PDB entry 7PWG | electron microscopy, 2.75 A resolution | chains 1 and T of the 44 polymer chains in the assembly

Chain 1:
Molecule: rRNA 28S
Source organism: Giardia lamblia ATCC 50803
Sequence (2707 nucleotides; each row starts with the number of its first residue):
     1 GCGCGGCCCG AGGCGGCGGG GGCGACGGGC GGAACUUAAG CAUAUCAGUA CGCCCCGGAG
    61 GAGAAACCAA CCGGGAUUCC CCGUAGCGGC GAGCGACGCG GGAGGAGCCC GCCCCGAAGG
   121 CGCGCUGUGG GGCGCAGGCG CAGGCCCGCC GCGAGGGGGC CCGAGGGCCC CGCCCGAGAG
   181 GGUGCAAGCC CCGUACGGCG GCCGCCGGGC CUGCGCGGCG AGUAGCGCUG CUUGAGCGUG
   241 CAGCGCGAAG GGAGGCGCGG CCCUUCCAAG GCUAAAUACG CCCCGGGACC GAUAGCGGAC
   301 CAAGUAGCGC GAGCGAACGG UGAAAAGGAC GCCCUGCGGC CGCUCAAAAG ACCUGAACCC
   361 GGCCGGCCGC CGGCCCGCCG GCCCCGUCUC GAXACXCGGA CCGAGGAGCC ACGCGCCGCG
   421 GCGAGCCCGA GGGAGCCCCC GCGGCGGAGC GAGCGCGAGA CGCCCCGGGC CCGCCGCGCC
   481 CCUGCGGGCG UGCGCGGGCC GAGCCGCGGC GCGUGGGCCC GAXAGGCGGU GAUCUAUGCC
   541 CGGCGAGGGC GAGGCCGGGC GAAAGCCUGG UGGAGGCCCG CCGCGGUGCU GACGCGCAGA
   601 UCGCUCGUCG GAGCCGGGCA UGGGGGCGAA AGACUCAUCG AACCGCCUGG UAGCUGGUUG
   661 CCUCCGAAAU GUCUCCCAGG ACAGCCGCCG CCCCGCAGUU GCGGCCCGUA GAGCGCUGGC
   721 CGGCGGGAGC GGGGGGCCUG CCCCUCGCCC GCCCCCCAAA CUCCGAAGGG CCGCGCCGCC
   781 CCGCCGCUGG CCUGGGCGGG GCGGGCGAAU GCGGGCGGCG CGUGGGCCCC UCCUGGUAAG
   841 CAGGACGGGC GAGGCGGGAC GAUCCGGACG CCGGGCCAGG GUGCGCCGCC GGGGCCCGCG
   901 GAACGGCGUC GGCCGGUCCC GACAGCUGGA AGGUGGCCCC AGAAGUCGGC AUCCUCCAGG
   961 GAGUGUGUAA CAACCCACCA GCCGAAUCGG CCGGCCCGGA AAAUGGAGCG CGCCGGAGCC
  1021 CCGGACCCGC GCCCGGCCGC CGCGCGCGGC GGGUAGGAGG CCGCAGAGGC CCCGGGGGCG
  1081 AAGGCGGCGC GCAGGCCCCG CCGGACCGGC CUCUGGUGCA GAUCUCGGCA GCAGUAGCCG
  1141 CUACUCCGCG CCCCGGAGGA CUGAGGGGGA GACGGGUUCC GCGGCGCCUG CAUCUGGCCG
  1201 CGGGUGACUC GGGCCUAAGC GGCGGGUGAA GACCGGGAAG GGGCGUGCCC GCCCGUCGAA
  1261 CGGGGAGCCG GCGGAGACUC CGGCAGGCGC GGCCCCCGCG GAGACGCCCG CCCCCCGGCG
  1321 ACGCGCACGG GGACCGCGGC GGGCGGCGCC CCGGCCCGCG AACGCCCCGC AGCCCCCGGA
  1381 CGCCUUGCGC GGAGAGGGGG GCCCGGGGGC GGACCCCGCG CGUCCCCGGC CGCCCCUGAA
  1441 AAGCCGGGGG GCGCCGGCCG CGCGCCGUAC CGACCGCAGC AGGACUCCGG GGUCAGCAGC
  1501 CUCUAGCGCG GGAGCGAACG CGGCUCAGGG AAGUCGGCAA GCCGGCUCCG UAACCUCGGG
  1561 AAAAGGAGUG GCUCUGACGG CGCGCCGGGU CAGAACUGGA ACGGACGCGG GGAUCCCGAC
  1621 UGUUUACUAG AAACACAGCG UCGCGAGGGC CGCACCCGGC GCUGGCGCGA CGUGAUUUCU
  1681 GCCCAGUGCC ACGACCGUCA CCGUGAAGCG AUCCGCCGAA GCCCUGGUAA ACGGCGGGAG
  1741 UAACUAUGAC UCUCUUAAGG UAGCXAAXUG CCUCGUCGGG CAAUUUCCGA CGUGCAUGAA
  1801 UGGACCAACG AGGAUCCCAC UGUCCCGAGC CGCGCCUCCG CGAGCCUCCA GCCUCGGGAA
  1861 CGGGCGAGGG CCGGCCAGCG GGGCAAGAAG ACCCUUUUGA GCUUGACUCC AGCCCGGGCC
  1921 UGUGGGGCGG GGCGGCCGGC GCAGCGCACA GGGGAGGCCG CGCCCCUGAG ACACCCUGAC
  1981 GGCCGCCGCC GCCCCGCUCA CCCGGUCGCG CGGGGACCCG CCCGGGCGGG GAGUUCGGCU
  2041 GGGGCGGCGC GCCUGCUACA CCGGACCGCA GGCGUCCCAC GGCGGGCUCA GCGAGGACGG
  2101 AGACCUCCCG CGGAGCAGAA GGGCACAAGC CCGCCCGACC CGCGCCCCCC GUGCCGGCGC
  2161 GGGCCGCGAA AGCGGGGCCU ACCGAUCCUU CGCCGCCCCG GCCGCGGGCG CGGAGGUGGC
  2221 AGAAAAGUUA CCACAGGGAU AACUGGCUUG UGGCCGCCGA GCGCCCGCAG CGACGCGGCU
  2281 UUUUGAUCCU UXGAUGUCGG CUCUUCCUAC CGUCCGCGCG CACCGGCGCG GAAGCGUCGG
  2341 AUUGUUCACC CGUUCAAGGG AUCGUGAGCU GGGUUUAGAC CGUCGUGAGA CAGGUUAGUU
  2401 UUACCCUACU GGCCCCGGGG CCAGAGCACG GCGGGCCAGU ACGAGAGGAA CGCCCGCCGC
  2461 GGGCGCCCAG CCCCGCGGUU GCCCGCCGGG GCAGGACCGC GCGCCCGGGC CCGGGGGCCU
  2521 GGCGCUGCCG CCUCUAAAGC GCCACCCCCC CCUCCGGCCC CGCCGGGCCC GCGCCCCAGC
  2581 CCCGUGCCCC CUGCCCGAGG CGGCCCCCGC CCGGGAGGAC CACCCGGCGC GGCGCCCCUG
  2641 UACGGCGCAG GGCCUGCGAU CGCGUUCGCC CGGGGGGCGC GCCGGGCGGG CGCGCGGCCC
  2701 ACUUGCU
Disordered / not traced: 1-3, 132-146, 202-217, 335-337, 368, 434-436, 694, 727-748, 786, 897-899, 916-987, 1139, 1293-1297, 1308-1309, 1414-1415, 1453-1457, 1479, 1580-1586, 1692, 1743-1745, 1793, 1933-1988, 2099-2103, 2392, 2444, 2565-2566, 2648, 2654-2661, 2684-2685, 2695-2707
Modified / non-standard residues: OMU (o2'-methyluridine 5'-monophosphate) at position 49, OMG (o2'-methylguanosine-5'-monophosphate) at position 313, OMG (o2'-methylguanosine-5'-monophosphate) at position 386, A2M (2'-O-methyladenosine 5'-(dihydrogen phosphate)) at position 393, A2M (2'-O-methyladenosine 5'-(dihydrogen phosphate)) at position 396, A2M (2'-O-methyladenosine 5'-(dihydrogen phosphate)) at position 523, OMG (o2'-methylguanosine-5'-monophosphate) at position 624, OMG (o2'-methylguanosine-5'-monophosphate) at position 1121, OMG (o2'-methylguanosine-5'-monophosphate) at position 1204, OMG (o2'-methylguanosine-5'-monophosphate) at position 1520, OMC (o2'-methylycytidine-5'-monophosphate) at position 1684, 5MC (5-methylcytidine-5'-monophosphate) at position 1765, A2M (2'-O-methyladenosine 5'-(dihydrogen phosphate)) at position 1768, OMG (o2'-methylguanosine-5'-monophosphate) at position 1775, OMC (o2'-methylycytidine-5'-monophosphate) at position 1824, OMG (o2'-methylguanosine-5'-monophosphate) at position 1882, OMU (o2'-methyluridine 5'-monophosphate) at position 1896, OMU (o2'-methyluridine 5'-monophosphate) at position 1897, OMU (o2'-methyluridine 5'-monophosphate) at position 1908, OMG (o2'-methylguanosine-5'-monophosphate) at position 2042, OMG (o2'-methylguanosine-5'-monophosphate) at position 2074, OMG (o2'-methylguanosine-5'-monophosphate) at position 2237, 5MC (5-methylcytidine-5'-monophosphate) at position 2292, OMC (o2'-methylycytidine-5'-monophosphate) at position 2380
Ion coordination: K+ site 1: A33, OMU_49; K+ site 2 near A34 (its only coordinating residue here); K+ site 3: C35, C46; K+ site 4: U37, A42; K+ site 5 near A38 (its only coordinating residue here); K+ site 6: A38, A39, G89, G91 (together with triethylene glycol); Mg2+ site 1: G40, C41; Mg2+ site 2: C41, G1899; K+ site 7: C41, A42; K+ site 8: A42, U43; K+ site 9: U43, A44, U45; K+ site 10: U43, A44, G88, G91; 153 more K+ sites not listed; 86 more Mg2+ sites not listed

Chain T:
Protein: Ribosomal protein L21
Source organism: Giardia lamblia ATCC 50803
Reference sequence: A8B2Q4 (A8B2Q4_GIAIC); residues 1-159 here = UniProt positions 1-159
Sequence (159 residues; each row starts with the number of its first residue):
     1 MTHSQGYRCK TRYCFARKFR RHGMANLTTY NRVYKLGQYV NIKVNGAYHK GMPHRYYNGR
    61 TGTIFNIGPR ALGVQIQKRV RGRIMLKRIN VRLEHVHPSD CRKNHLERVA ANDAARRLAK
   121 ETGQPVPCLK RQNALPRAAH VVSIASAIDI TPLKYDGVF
Disordered / not traced: 1, 120-122, 158-159

Interface between chain 1 and chain T:
Residue-residue contacts (133; chain 1 residue first):
  G701(1) / Arg-131(T)  base contact
  G701(1) / Asn-133(T)  hydrogen bond to the sugar
  C702(1) / Arg-131(T)  base contact
  G703(1) / Cys-101(T)  hydrogen bond to the base
  G703(1) / Asn-104(T)  sugar contact
  G704(1) / Thr-61(T)  base contact
  G704(1) / Asp-100(T)  sugar contact
  C705(1) / Asn-41(T)  sugar contact
  C705(1) / Lys-43(T)  phosphate contact
  C706(1) / Lys-43(T)  salt bridge to the phosphate
  C706(1) / Asn-58(T)  sugar contact
  C706(1) / Gly-59(T)  sugar contact
  G708(1) / Tyr-13(T)  phosphate contact
  G708(1) / Cys-14(T)  phosphate contact
  A760(1) / Arg-12(T)  hydrogen bond to the phosphate
  C761(1) / Arg-12(T)  salt bridge to the phosphate
  U762(1) / Arg-12(T)  salt bridge to the phosphate
  U762(1) / Tyr-13(T)  hydrogen bond to the phosphate
  C763(1) / Phe-19(T)  sugar contact
  G770(1) / Gly-59(T)  hydrogen bond to the base
  G770(1) / Arg-60(T)  hydrogen bond to the sugar
  C771(1) / Arg-60(T)  sugar contact
  C771(1) / Thr-61(T)  hydrogen bond to the sugar
  C772(1) / Tyr-39(T)  sugar contact
  C772(1) / Thr-61(T)  sugar contact
  C772(1) / Gln-77(T)  phosphate contact
  C772(1) / Cys-101(T)  hydrogen bond to the sugar
  G773(1) / Tyr-39(T)  sugar contact
  G773(1) / Cys-101(T)  sugar contact
  G773(1) / Arg-102(T)  phosphate contact
  C774(1) / Arg-102(T)  salt bridge to the phosphate
  C774(1) / His-105(T)  sugar contact
  C774(1) / Arg-131(T)  hydrogen bond to the base
  G775(1) / His-105(T)  base contact
  G775(1) / Val-109(T)  base contact
  G775(1) / Asn-112(T)  hydrogen bond to the base
  C777(1) / Asp-113(T)  base contact
  G795(1) / Lys-35(T)  salt bridge to the phosphate
  G805(1) / Arg-116(T)  sugar contact
  G807(1) / Arg-108(T)  hydrogen bond to the sugar
  G807(1) / Asn-112(T)  hydrogen bond to the base
  G807(1) / Arg-116(T)  hydrogen bond to the base
  G807(1) / Leu-129(T)  base contact
  G807(1) / Lys-130(T)  salt bridge to the phosphate
  A808(1) / Arg-108(T)  salt bridge to the phosphate
  A808(1) / Leu-129(T)  phosphate contact
  A808(1) / Lys-130(T)  phosphate contact
  A808(1) / Arg-131(T)  salt bridge to the phosphate
  A808(1) / Asn-133(T)  hydrogen bond to the base
  A809(1) / Asn-133(T)  hydrogen bond to the sugar
  G2049(1) / His-3(T)  base contact
  C2053(1) / Ser-4(T)  sugar contact
  C2053(1) / Gln-5(T)  hydrogen bond to the phosphate
  C2053(1) / Gly-6(T)  hydrogen bond to the phosphate
  U2054(1) / His-3(T)  hydrogen bond to the base
  U2054(1) / Ser-4(T)  hydrogen bond to the phosphate
  U2054(1) / Gln-5(T)  phosphate contact
  U2054(1) / Gly-6(T)  hydrogen bond to the phosphate
  U2054(1) / Arg-8(T)  phosphate contact
  U2054(1) / Cys-9(T)  hydrogen bond to the phosphate
  G2055(1) / His-3(T)  base contact
  G2055(1) / Cys-9(T)  phosphate contact
  G2055(1) / Lys-10(T)  hydrogen bond to the phosphate
  G2055(1) / Thr-11(T)  phosphate contact
  G2055(1) / Arg-12(T)  hydrogen bond to the sugar
  C2056(1) / His-3(T)  base contact
  C2056(1) / Arg-12(T)  phosphate contact
  C2056(1) / Tyr-13(T)  phosphate contact
  U2057(1) / Thr-2(T)  base contact
  A2058(1) / Thr-2(T)  base contact
  C2061(1) / Arg-60(T)  hydrogen bond to the base
  C2062(1) / Arg-55(T)  salt bridge to the phosphate
  C2062(1) / Tyr-56(T)  sugar contact
  G2063(1) / Arg-55(T)  salt bridge to the phosphate
  G2064(1) / Thr-2(T)  hydrogen bond to the phosphate
  G2064(1) / Gln-5(T)  phosphate contact
  A2065(1) / Thr-2(T)  hydrogen bond to the phosphate
  G2068(1) / His-3(T)  base contact
  C2069(1) / His-3(T)  base contact
  G2121(1) / Arg-8(T)  base contact
  G2121(1) / Arg-12(T)  sugar contact
  G2122(1) / Arg-8(T)  sugar contact
  G2122(1) / Arg-12(T)  sugar contact
  G2122(1) / Ala-16(T)  phosphate contact
  G2122(1) / His-49(T)  base contact
  G2123(1) / Ala-16(T)  phosphate contact
  G2123(1) / Arg-17(T)  hydrogen bond to the phosphate
  G2123(1) / His-22(T)  phosphate contact
  G2123(1) / Gly-46(T)  sugar contact
  G2123(1) / Ala-47(T)  phosphate contact
  C2124(1) / Arg-17(T)  salt bridge to the phosphate
  C2124(1) / His-22(T)  salt bridge to the phosphate
  C2124(1) / Gly-23(T)  hydrogen bond to the phosphate
  C2124(1) / Ala-47(T)  phosphate contact
  A2128(1) / Ala-47(T)  hydrogen bond to the base
  A2128(1) / His-49(T)  base contact
  C2145(1) / Arg-88(T)  hydrogen bond to the sugar
  C2146(1) / Tyr-7(T)  hydrogen bond to the sugar
  C2146(1) / Tyr-57(T)  phosphate contact
  C2146(1) / Lys-87(T)  salt bridge to the phosphate
  C2146(1) / Arg-88(T)  sugar contact
  C2146(1) / Ile-89(T)  sugar contact
  C2147(1) / Tyr-7(T)  sugar contact
  C2147(1) / His-54(T)  sugar contact
  C2147(1) / Tyr-57(T)  hydrogen bond to the phosphate
  C2147(1) / Lys-78(T)  salt bridge to the phosphate
  C2147(1) / Lys-87(T)  salt bridge to the phosphate
  C2148(1) / Gln-5(T)  sugar contact
  G2151(1) / Lys-78(T)  hydrogen bond to the base
  G2151(1) / Val-80(T)  base contact
  G2151(1) / Arg-83(T)  salt bridge to the phosphate
  G2151(1) / Met-85(T)  base contact
  G2151(1) / Lys-87(T)  hydrogen bond to the base
  G2156(1) / Tyr-7(T)  base contact
  C2158(1) / Gly-51(T)  hydrogen bond to the phosphate
  G2159(1) / Ala-71(T)  phosphate contact
  G2159(1) / Asn-90(T)  sugar contact
  G2159(1) / Arg-92(T)  salt bridge to the phosphate
  C2160(1) / Pro-69(T)  phosphate contact
  C2160(1) / Arg-70(T)  hydrogen bond to the phosphate
  C2160(1) / Ala-71(T)  hydrogen bond to the phosphate
  G2161(1) / Pro-69(T)  phosphate contact
  C2173(1) / Arg-70(T)  salt bridge to the phosphate
  G2174(1) / Lys-50(T)  phosphate contact
  G2174(1) / Arg-70(T)  salt bridge to the phosphate
  C2178(1) / His-49(T)  hydrogen bond to the sugar
  C2179(1) / Arg-8(T)  hydrogen bond to the sugar
  C2179(1) / His-49(T)  sugar contact
  U2180(1) / Tyr-7(T)  hydrogen bond to the phosphate
  U2180(1) / Arg-8(T)  hydrogen bond to the sugar
  U2180(1) / Cys-9(T)  sugar contact
  A2181(1) / Gly-6(T)  phosphate contact
  A2181(1) / Tyr-7(T)  phosphate contact
Interface residues without a listed pair, chain 1 (69 interface residues in all): U670, C707, U709, G796, G804, C806, A2070, G2071, A2125, G2144, C2149
Interface residues without a listed pair, chain T (69 interface residues in all): Phe-15, Lys-18, Leu-36, Met-52, Gly-68, Arg-81, Gln-132

Summary:
The chain 1/chain T interface involves 69 residues from each chain, with 41 hydrogen bonds and 19 salt
bridges. Polar contacts include G703(1)/Cys-101(T), G770(1)/Gly-59(T) and C774(1)/Arg-131(T). A33(1) and
OMU_49(1) form the K+ site 1. C35(1) and C46(1) form the K+ site 3.
Chain 1 is rRNA 28S and chain T is Ribosomal protein L21, both from Giardia lamblia ATCC 50803; the structure,
Cryo-EM structure of large subunit of Giardia lamblia ribosome at 2.7 A resolution, was determined by electron
microscopy.
